PDB entry 6ZY9 | electron microscopy, 3.30 A resolution | chains K and L of the 12 polymer chains in the assembly

Chain K (and L):
Name: YrbD protein
From: Escherichia coli B185
Notes: chain L of this document is another copy of the same molecule, construct and numbering; everything in this record applies to it too
UniProtKB: D6IEA5 (D6IEA5_ECOLX); residues 1-183 here = UniProt positions 1-183
Chain sequence (183 residues; numbered 1 to 183; the number before each row is that of its first residue):
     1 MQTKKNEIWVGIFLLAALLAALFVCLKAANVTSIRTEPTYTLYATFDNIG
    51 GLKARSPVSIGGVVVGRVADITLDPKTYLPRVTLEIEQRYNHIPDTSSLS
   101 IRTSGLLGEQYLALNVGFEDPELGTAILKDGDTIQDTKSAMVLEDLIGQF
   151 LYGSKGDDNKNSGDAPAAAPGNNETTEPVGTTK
Not modelled in the structure: 1-3, 25-37, 118-126, 153-183 (chain L: 1, 28-38, 116-126, 153-183)
What the authors report for this chain:
  - mutagenesis - L143E, I147E, Y152E: decreased growth in response to chlorpromazine
  - mutagenesis - I147E: decreased stability in response to SDS
  - mutagenesis - F150E: unchanged growth in response to cellular survivability

How chain K and chain L interact:
Contacting residue pairs (19; chain K residue first):
  Gly61(K) - Asp47(L)
  Gly61(K) - Asn48(L)
  Gly61(K) - Ile49(L)  hydrogen bond (backbone-backbone)
  Gly61(K) - Pro80(L)
  Gly62(K) - Ile49(L)
  Val63(K) - Leu73(L)  hydrophobic
  Val63(K) - Pro80(L)  hydrophobic
  Arg89(K) - Tyr78(L)
  Tyr90(K) - Leu73(L)  hydrophobic
  Tyr90(K) - Tyr78(L)
  Asn91(K) - Tyr78(L)  hydrogen bond (backbone-side chain)
  His92(K) - Tyr78(L)  hydrogen bond (backbone-side chain)
  Arg102(K) - Asn48(L)
  Arg102(K) - Val142(L)
  Arg102(K) - Glu144(L)
  Thr103(K) - Val142(L)
  Thr103(K) - Glu144(L)
  Tyr111(K) - Val142(L)
  Leu146(K) - Leu151(L)  hydrophobic
Other interface residues (no listed pair), chain K (14 interface residues in all): Ile60, Ile93, Leu106
Other interface residues (no listed pair), chain L (14 interface residues in all): Gly50, Thr72, Lys76, Leu106, Asp145

Summary:
Chain K and chain L each contribute 14 residues to their interface; the contacts include 3 hydrogen bonds.
Polar pairs include Asn91(K)-Tyr78(L), His92(K)-Tyr78(L) and Gly61(K)-Ile49(L). From the paper: L143E, I147E
and Y152E of chain K reduce growth in response to chlorpromazine; I147E of chain K reduces stability in
response to SDS.
Both chains are YrbD protein (Escherichia coli B185). Entry 6ZY9 (Cryo-EM structure of MlaFEDB in complex with
AMP-PNP) was determined by electron microscopy (same publication as 6ZY2, 6ZY3 and 6ZY4).
